Entry 2L2L (solution NMR); this record covers chains A and B.

Chain A:
Molecule: Transcriptional repressor p66-alpha
Source organism: Homo sapiens
Notes: fragment: P66-ALPHA coiled-coil domain
Reference sequence: Q86YP4 (P66A_HUMAN); numbering as in UniProt (aligned over 137-178)
Amino-acid sequence (43 residues; row label = number of the first residue in the row):
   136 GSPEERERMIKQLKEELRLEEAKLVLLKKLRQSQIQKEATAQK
Differences from the reference sequence: expression tag (136)
UniProt features mapped onto this chain:
  - region: Met144 to Lys178 (CR1)
  - modified residue: Ser137 (Phosphoserine)
  - cross-link: Lys178 (Glycyl lysine isopeptide (Lys-Gly) (interchain with G-Cter in SUMO2))
  - mutagenesis: Lys149 (K149R: Disruption of MBD2-binding, loss of enhancement of MBD2-mediated repression and loss of speckled nuclear localization)
From the paper describing this entry:
  - mutagenesis - E155R/E156R/R166E: abolished binding to Methyl-CpG-binding domain protein 2 (chain B)

Chain B:
Molecule: Methyl-CpG-binding domain protein 2
Source organism: Homo sapiens
Notes: fragment: MBD2 coiled-coil domain
Reference sequence: Q9UBB5 (MBD2_HUMAN); residues 211-244 here correspond to UniProt positions 360-393 (UniProt number = residue number + 149)
Amino-acid sequence (36 residues; numbered 209 to 244; the number before each row is that of its first residue):
   209 GSKAFIVTDEDIRKQEERVQQVRKKLEEALMADILS
Differences from the reference sequence: expression tag (209-210)
From the paper describing this entry:
  - contacts within the chain: Thr216-Asp219 (hydrogen bond)

Chain A / chain B interface:
Contacting residue pairs - 15 pairs, chain A then chain B:
  Arg141(A) - Ser244(B)
  Glu142(A) - Asp241(B)
  Ile145(A) - Leu234(B)
  Ile145(A) - Ala237(B)
  Lys149(A) - Leu234(B)
  Leu152(A) - Val227(B)
  Leu152(A) - Leu234(B)
  Glu155(A) - Val227(B)
  Glu156(A) - Arg231(B)
  Leu159(A) - Glu224(B)
  Leu162(A) - Val215(B)
  Leu162(A) - Ile220(B)
  Leu162(A) - Gln223(B)
  Arg166(A) - Asp217(B)
  Arg166(A) - Ile220(B)
Also at the interface, not in a pair above, chain A (11 interface residues in all): Gln177
Also at the interface, not in a pair above, chain B (14 interface residues in all): Phe213, Val230, Leu238
From the paper, about this interface:
  - pairs named by the authors: Glu156(A)-Arg231(B) (salt bridge), Arg166(A)-Asp217(B) (salt bridge), Val215(B)-Leu162(A)
  - interface residues, chain A: Ile145(A), Lys149(A), Leu152(A), Leu159(A), Leu162(A)
  - interface residues, chain B: Ile220(B), Gln223(B), Val227(B), Val230(B), Leu234(B), Ala237(B), Leu238(B)

In short:
Chain A and chain B form an interface of 11 and 14 residues respectively. The paper describes salt bridges
between Glu156(A) and Arg231(B) and Arg166(A) and Asp217(B); a contact between Val215(B) and Leu162(A). The
paper reports that E155R/E156R/R166E of chain A abolish binding to Methyl-CpG-binding domain protein 2 (chain
B); interface residues Ile145(A), Lys149(A) and Ile220(B) among others.
Here chain A is Transcriptional repressor p66-alpha and chain B is Methyl-CpG-binding domain protein 2, both
from Homo sapiens. Entry 2L2L (Solution structure of the coiled-coil complex between MBD2 and p66alpha) was
determined by solution NMR.
